7YKK - chains A and B of the 6 polymer chains in the assembly; structure by electron microscopy, 5.90 A resolution (low resolution: residue-level contacts below are approximate; hydrogen-bond / salt-bridge calls are withheld).

# Chain A (and B)
Molecule: ATPase family gene 2 protein
Organism: Saccharomyces cerevisiae
Notes: EC 3.6.4.10; chain B of this document is another copy of the same molecule, construct and numbering; everything in this record applies to it too
Reference sequence: P32794 (AFG2_YEAST); numbering as in UniProt (aligned over 1-780)
Sequence (780 residues; each row starts with the number of its first residue):
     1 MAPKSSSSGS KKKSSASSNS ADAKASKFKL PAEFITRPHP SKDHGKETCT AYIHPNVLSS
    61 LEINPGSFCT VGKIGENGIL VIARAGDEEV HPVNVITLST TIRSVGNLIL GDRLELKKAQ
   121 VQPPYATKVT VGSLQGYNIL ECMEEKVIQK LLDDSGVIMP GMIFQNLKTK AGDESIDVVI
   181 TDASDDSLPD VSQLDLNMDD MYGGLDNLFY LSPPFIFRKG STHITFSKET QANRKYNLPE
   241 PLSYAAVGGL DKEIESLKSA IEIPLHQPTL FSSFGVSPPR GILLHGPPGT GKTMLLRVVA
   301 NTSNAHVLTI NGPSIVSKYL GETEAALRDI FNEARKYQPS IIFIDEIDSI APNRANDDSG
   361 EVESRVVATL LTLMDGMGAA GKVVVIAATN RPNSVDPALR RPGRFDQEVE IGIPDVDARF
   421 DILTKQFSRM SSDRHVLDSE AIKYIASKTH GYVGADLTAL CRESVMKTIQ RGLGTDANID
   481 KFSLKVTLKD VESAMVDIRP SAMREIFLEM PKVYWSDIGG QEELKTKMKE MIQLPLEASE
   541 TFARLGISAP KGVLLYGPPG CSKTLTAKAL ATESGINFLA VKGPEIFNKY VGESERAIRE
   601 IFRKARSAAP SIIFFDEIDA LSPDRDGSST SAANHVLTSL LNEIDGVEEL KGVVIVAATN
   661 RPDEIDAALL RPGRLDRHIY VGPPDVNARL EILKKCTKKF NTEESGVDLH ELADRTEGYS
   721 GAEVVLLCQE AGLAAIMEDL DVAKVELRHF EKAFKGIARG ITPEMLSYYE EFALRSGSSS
Disordered / not traced: 1-27, 206-219, 777-780
Residues lining bound ligands: ATP (adenosine-5'-triphosphate): Pro288, Gly289, Thr290, Gly291, Lys292, Thr293, Met294, Arg297, Asp345, Ala388, Ile422, Gly454, Ala455, Thr458

# Interface between chain A and chain B
Contacting residue pairs - 48 pairs, chain A then chain B:
  Arg234(A) - Ser273(B)
  Asn237(A) - Ser272(B)
  Asn237(A) - Ala379(B)
  Asn237(A) - Ala380(B)
  Pro313(A) - Arg365(B)
  Val316(A) - Leu320(B)
  Ser317(A) - Leu320(B)
  Lys318(A) - Lys318(B)
  Lys318(A) - Leu320(B)
  Ala459(A) - Pro402(B)
  Arg462(A) - Phe271(B)
  Arg462(A) - Val276(B)
  Arg462(A) - Ser277(B)
  Arg462(A) - Pro279(B)
  Arg462(A) - Pro402(B)
  Arg462(A) - Gly403(B)
  Arg462(A) - Asp406(B)
  Val465(A) - Phe274(B)
  Met466(A) - Phe271(B)
  Met466(A) - Asp406(B)
  Met466(A) - Gln407(B)
  Ile469(A) - Ile263(B)
  Ile469(A) - Leu270(B)
  Gln470(A) - Ser259(B)
  Lys481(A) - Leu270(B)
  Arg499(A) - Arg606(B)
  Arg499(A) - Ser607(B)
  Met503(A) - Glu648(B)
  Met510(A) - Val647(B)
  Lys582(A) - Val647(B)
  Pro584(A) - Thr638(B)
  Lys589(A) - Val591(B)
  Lys699(A) - Arg544(B)
  Lys699(A) - Leu545(B)
  Phe700(A) - Leu545(B)
  Glu723(A) - Pro672(B)
  Leu726(A) - Pro672(B)
  Leu726(A) - Gly673(B)
  Gln729(A) - Ile547(B)
  Gly732(A) - Ile547(B)
  Leu733(A) - Phe542(B)
  Leu733(A) - Ile547(B)
  Ile736(A) - Phe542(B)
  Met737(A) - Glu530(B)
  Met737(A) - Leu534(B)
  Leu740(A) - Glu537(B)
  Asp741(A) - Thr541(B)
  Asp741(A) - Arg544(B)
Other interface residues (no listed pair), chain A (34 interface residues in all): Ser314, Asp357, Arg434, Asp456
Other interface residues (no listed pair), chain B (43 interface residues in all): Tyr319, Asp358, Ser364, Thr369, Gly546, Pro550, Arg603, His635

# Overview
Chain A and chain B form an interface of 34 and 43 residues respectively. Bound to chain A: ATP.
Both chains are ATPase family gene 2 protein (Saccharomyces cerevisiae). Entry 7YKK (Cryo-EM structure of Drg1
hexamer treated with ADP) was determined by electron microscopy, deposited together with 7WBB, 7WD3, 7YKL,
7YKT and 7YKZ.
